Entry 2RGB (X-ray diffraction, 1.35 A resolution); this record covers chain A.

== Chain A ==
Protein: GTPase HRas
From: Homo sapiens
Reference sequence: P01112 (RASH_HUMAN); numbering as in UniProt (aligned over 1-166)
Chain sequence (166 residues; row label = number of the first residue in the row):
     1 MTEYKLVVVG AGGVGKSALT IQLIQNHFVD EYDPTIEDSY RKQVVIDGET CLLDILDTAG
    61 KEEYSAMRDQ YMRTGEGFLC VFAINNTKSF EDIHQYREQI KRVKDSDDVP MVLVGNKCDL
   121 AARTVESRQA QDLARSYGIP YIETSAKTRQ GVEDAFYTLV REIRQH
Differences from the reference sequence: engineered mutation K61 (Gln in P01112)
Ion coordination: Mg2+: S17, T35 (together with GMP-PNP); Ca2+: E31, D33
Ligand contacts: GMP-PNP (GNP; phosphoaminophosphonic acid-guanylate ester): A11, G12, G13, V14, G15, K16, S17, A18, F28, V29, D30, E31, Y32, D33, P34, T35, T58, A59, G60, K61, N116, K117, D119, L120, T144, S145, A146, K147
Swiss-Prot annotation at these positions:
  - region: H166 (Hypervariable region)
  - motif: Y32 to Y40 (Effector region)
  - binding site (GTP): G13 to A18, V29 to T35, A59, G60, N116 to D119, S145 to K147
  - modified residue: M1 (N-acetylmethionine), T2 (N-acetylthreonine), C118 (S-nitrosocysteine)
  - glycosylation: T35 (Microbial infection: O-linked (Glc) threonine)
  - natural variant: G12 (G12A: In CSTLO; G12C: In CSTLO; G12D: In CSTLO; G12E: In CSTLO; G12S: In CSTLO and CMEMS; G12V: In CSTLO, bladder carcinoma and CMEMS), G13 (G13C: In CSTLO; G13D: In CSTLO; G13R: In SFM), Q22 (Q22K: In CMEMS), E37 (E37EE: In CSTLO), T58 (T58I: In CSTLO), K61 (Q61K: In NMTC2; this construct carries the variant), E63 (E63K: In CMEMS), S89 (S89C: Found in a patient with severe fetal hydrops and pleural effusion; uncertain significance), K117 (K117R: In CSTLO), A146 (A146T: In CSTLO; A146V: In CSTLO)
  - mutagenesis: S17 (S17N: Dominant negative. Prevents PLCE1 EGF-induced recruitment to plasma membrane. No effect on subcellular location of isoform 2), N26 (N26G: Loss of interaction with PLCE1; when associated with V-12), V29 (V29A: No effect on interaction with PLCE1; when associated with V-12), Y32 (Y32F: Loss of interaction and recruitment to plasma membrane of PLCE1; when associated with V-12), P34 (P34G: No effect on interaction with PLCE1; when associated with V-12), T35 (T35S: Loss of interaction with PLCE1; when associated with V-12), E37 (E37G: No effect on interaction with PLCE1; when associated with V-12), D38 (D38N: No effect on interaction with PLCE1; when associated with V-12), S39 (S39C: No effect on interaction with PLCE1; when associated with V-12), A59 (A59T: Loss of GTPase activity and creation of an autophosphorylation site), A83 (A83T: GTP-binding activity reduced by factor of 30), C118 (C118S: Abolishes S-nitrosylation. No stimulation of guanine nucleotide exchange), 3 further mutagenesis entries in UniProt
What the authors report for this chain:
  - contacts within the chain: Y32-P34 (hydrophobic contact), K61-Y64 (hydrophobic contact), P34-K61 (hydrophobic contact), P34-Y64 (hydrophobic contact)
  - binding site for GMP-PNP: Y32, T35
  - catalytic residues: Y32 (proposed by the authors, not directly observed)

== Overview ==
Bound to chain A: GMP-PNP. S17 and T35 form the Mg2+ site. E31 and D33 form the Ca2+ site. Curated annotation
(UniProt) lists 22 GTP-binding residues and 16 mutagenesis sites. From the paper: the catalytic residue Y32; a
binding site for GMP-PNP at Y32 and T35.
Chain A is GTPase HRas (Homo sapiens); the structure, Crystal structure of H-RasQ61K-GppNHp, was determined by
X-ray diffraction (same publication as 2RGA, 2RGC, 2RGD, 2RGE and 2RGG).
